4Y99 - chains A and C of the 3 polymer chains in the assembly; structure by X-ray diffraction, 2.00 A resolution.

[Chain A]
Molecule: Troponin C, slow skeletal and cardiac muscles
Organism: Homo sapiens
Reference sequence: P63316 (TNNC1_HUMAN); residue numbers follow UniProt; this construct covers 1-161
Amino-acid sequence (161 residues; numbered 1 to 161; the number before each row is that of its first residue):
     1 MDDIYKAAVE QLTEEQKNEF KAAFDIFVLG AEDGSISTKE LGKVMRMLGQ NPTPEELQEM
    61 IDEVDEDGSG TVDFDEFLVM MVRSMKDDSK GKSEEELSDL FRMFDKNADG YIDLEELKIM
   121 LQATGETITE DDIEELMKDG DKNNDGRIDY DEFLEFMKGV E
Unresolved in the structure: 1, 86-90
Construct notes: engineered mutation Ser-35 (Cys in P63316), Ser-84 (Cys in P63316); conflict Glu-115 (Asp in P63316)
Ion coordination: Ca2+ site 1: Asp-65, Asp-67, Ser-69, Thr-71, Glu-76; Ca2+ site 2: Asp-105, Asn-107, Asp-109, Tyr-111, Glu-116; Ca2+ site 3: Asp-141, Asn-143, Asp-145, Arg-147, Glu-152

[Chain C]
Molecule: Troponin I, cardiac muscle
Organism: Homo sapiens
Reference sequence: P19429 (TNNI3_HUMAN); residue numbers follow UniProt; this construct covers 1-210
Amino-acid sequence (210 residues; each row starts with the number of its first residue):
     1 MADGSSDAAR EPRPAPAPIR RRSSNYRAYA TEPHAKKKSK ISASRKLQLK TLLLQIAKQE
    61 LEREAEERRG EKGRALSTRA QPLELAGLGF AELQDLARQL HARVDKVDEE RYDIEAKVTK
   121 NITEIADLTQ KIFDLRGKFK RPTLRRVRIS ADAMMQALLG ARAKESLDLR AHLKQVKKED
   181 TEKENREVGD WRKNIDALSG MEGRKKKFES
Unresolved in the structure: 1-30, 138-147, 167-210
Construct notes: engineered mutation Ala-80 (Cys in P19429), Ala-97 (Cys in P19429)

[Interface between chain A and chain C]
Contacting residue pairs (94):
  Asp-3(A) / Ala-43(C)
  Asp-3(A) / Lys-46(C)
  Asp-3(A) / Leu-47(C)
  Asp-3(A) / Lys-50(C)  salt bridge
  Lys-6(A) / Ala-43(C)
  Ala-7(A) / Ala-43(C)
  Ala-7(A) / Ser-44(C)
  Glu-10(A) / Ser-42(C)
  Glu-10(A) / Ala-43(C)  hydrogen bond (side chain-backbone)
  Glu-10(A) / Ser-44(C)  hydrogen bond (side chain-backbone)
  Gln-11(A) / Ser-44(C)  hydrogen bond
  Glu-15(A) / Glu-165(C)
  Gln-16(A) / Glu-165(C)
  Glu-19(A) / Met-155(C)
  Glu-19(A) / Leu-159(C)
  Glu-19(A) / Arg-162(C)
  Glu-19(A) / Ala-163(C)
  Glu-19(A) / Lys-164(C)  hydrogen bond (side chain-backbone)
  Glu-19(A) / Glu-165(C)  hydrogen bond (side chain-backbone)
  Glu-19(A) / Ser-166(C)  hydrogen bond
  Phe-20(A) / Met-155(C)  hydrophobic
  Ala-22(A) / Leu-159(C)  hydrophobic
  Ala-23(A) / Met-155(C)  hydrophobic
  Ile-26(A) / Leu-158(C)
  Ile-26(A) / Leu-159(C)  hydrophobic
  Phe-27(A) / Met-154(C)  hydrophobic
  Phe-27(A) / Leu-158(C)  hydrophobic
  Met-45(A) / Ile-149(C)  hydrophobic
  Leu-48(A) / Ile-149(C)  hydrophobic
  Leu-48(A) / Met-154(C)  hydrophobic
  Leu-48(A) / Ala-157(C)  hydrophobic
  Gln-50(A) / Ile-149(C)
  Met-60(A) / Arg-148(C)
  Glu-63(A) / Arg-148(C)  salt bridge
  Glu-66(A) / His-34(C)
  Glu-66(A) / Lys-36(C)
  Asp-67(A) / Pro-33(C)
  Asp-67(A) / His-34(C)  hydrogen bond (backbone-backbone)
  Asp-67(A) / Lys-36(C)
  Gly-68(A) / Pro-33(C)
  Gly-68(A) / His-34(C)
  Asp-73(A) / Lys-36(C)  salt bridge
  Glu-76(A) / Lys-36(C)
  Met-81(A) / Ala-151(C)
  Met-81(A) / Met-154(C)  hydrophobic
  Ser-84(A) / Ile-149(C)
  Ser-84(A) / Ser-150(C)
  Ser-84(A) / Ala-151(C)  hydrogen bond (side chain-backbone)
  Met-85(A) / Ala-151(C)  hydrophobic
  Met-85(A) / Asp-152(C)
  Lys-92(A) / Leu-54(C)
  Lys-92(A) / Lys-58(C)
  Glu-96(A) / Lys-58(C)  salt bridge
  Asp-99(A) / Leu-61(C)
  Leu-100(A) / Ala-57(C)
  Leu-100(A) / Lys-58(C)
  Arg-102(A) / Leu-61(C)
  Arg-102(A) / Glu-64(C)  salt bridge
  Met-103(A) / Ala-57(C)
  Met-103(A) / Glu-60(C)
  Met-103(A) / Leu-61(C)
  Met-103(A) / Glu-64(C)
  Phe-104(A) / Leu-53(C)
  Phe-104(A) / Ala-57(C)  hydrophobic
  Lys-106(A) / Glu-60(C)  salt bridge
  Met-120(A) / Leu-53(C)  hydrophobic
  Met-120(A) / Ile-56(C)
  Met-120(A) / Ala-57(C)  hydrophobic
  Met-120(A) / Glu-60(C)
  Leu-121(A) / Leu-53(C)
  Ala-123(A) / Ile-56(C)  hydrophobic
  Thr-124(A) / Leu-52(C)
  Thr-124(A) / Ile-56(C)
  Glu-126(A) / Arg-45(C)
  Glu-126(A) / Gln-48(C)
  Thr-127(A) / Arg-45(C)  hydrogen bond (backbone-side chain)
  Asp-131(A) / Lys-40(C)
  Asp-132(A) / Ile-41(C)
  Asp-132(A) / Arg-45(C)  salt bridge
  Asp-132(A) / Leu-49(C)
  Glu-135(A) / Ser-39(C)
  Glu-135(A) / Lys-40(C)  hydrogen bond (side chain-backbone)
  Glu-135(A) / Ile-41(C)
  Leu-136(A) / Leu-49(C)  hydrophobic
  Asp-139(A) / Lys-46(C)  salt bridge
  Asp-139(A) / Lys-50(C)  salt bridge
  Asp-151(A) / Arg-136(C)  salt bridge
  Phe-156(A) / Lys-50(C)  hydrogen bond (backbone-side chain)
  Met-157(A) / Lys-50(C)
  Met-157(A) / Leu-54(C)  hydrophobic
  Val-160(A) / Lys-50(C)
  Val-160(A) / Thr-51(C)
  Val-160(A) / Leu-54(C)  hydrophobic
  Glu-161(A) / Thr-51(C)
Interface residues without a listed pair, chain A (61 interface residues in all): Ile-4, Thr-13, Val-44, Glu-59, Asp-75, Phe-77, Leu-97, Leu-117, Ile-128, Lys-142, Phe-153
Interface residues without a listed pair, chain C (45 interface residues in all): Glu-32, Ala-35, Lys-37, Lys-38

[Summary]
61 residues of chain A face 45 of chain C across their interface, with 11 hydrogen bonds and 10 salt bridges.
Among the polar pairs are Asp-3(A)/Lys-50(C), Glu-63(A)/Arg-148(C) and Asp-73(A)/Lys-36(C). The Ca2+ site 1 is
built by Asp-65(A), Asp-67(A), Ser-69(A), Thr-71(A) and Glu-76(A).
Chain A is Troponin C, slow skeletal and cardiac muscles and chain C is Troponin I, cardiac muscle, both from
Homo sapiens; the structure, Core domain of human cardiac troponin, was determined by X-ray diffraction.
